PDB entry 1UAK | X-ray diffraction, 2.05 A resolution | chain A

# Chain A
Protein: tRNA (Guanine-N(1)-)-methyltransferase
Source organism: Haemophilus influenzae
Notes: EC 2.1.1.31
UniProtKB: P43912 (TRMD_HAEIN); residue numbers follow UniProt; this construct covers 1-246
Chain sequence (274 residues; each row starts with the number of its first residue; numbers below 1 keep their minus sign (Met-19 is residue -19)):
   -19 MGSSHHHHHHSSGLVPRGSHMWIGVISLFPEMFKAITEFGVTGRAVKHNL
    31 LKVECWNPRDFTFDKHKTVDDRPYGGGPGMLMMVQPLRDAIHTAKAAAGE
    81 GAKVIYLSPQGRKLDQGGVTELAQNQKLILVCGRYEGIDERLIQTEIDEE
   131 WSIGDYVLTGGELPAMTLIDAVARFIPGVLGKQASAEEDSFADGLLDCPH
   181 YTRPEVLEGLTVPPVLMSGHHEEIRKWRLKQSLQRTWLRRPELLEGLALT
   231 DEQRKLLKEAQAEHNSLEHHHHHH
Unresolved in the structure: -19 to -2, 161-169, 251-254
Construct notes: expression tag (-19 to 0, 247-254)
Ligand contacts: S-adenosylmethionine (SAM): Tyr86, Leu87, Ser88, Pro89, Gln90, Gly113, Arg114, Tyr115, Glu116, Gly117, Trp131, Ser132, Ile133, Gly134, Tyr136, Val137, Leu138, Thr139, Gly140, Gly141, Pro144, Arg154, Ser170, Asp177, His180
UniProt features mapped onto this chain:
  - active site: Asp169 (Proton acceptor)
  - binding site (S-adenosyl-L-methionine): Tyr86, Gly113, Ile133 to Leu138
What the authors report for this chain:
  - binding site for S-adenosylmethionine: Tyr86 to Gly91, Gly113 to Gly117, Ile133 to Pro144, Ser170, Asp177
  - conformationally variable residues (domain motion, order/disorder transition): Ser170, Arg215 to Ser246
  - catalytic residues: Asp169 (proposed by the authors, not directly observed)
  - specificity-determining residues: Glu116, Arg154 (proposed by the authors, not directly observed)

# In short
Chain A binds S-adenosylmethionine. UniProt lists active-site residue Asp169 and 8
S-adenosyl-L-methionine-binding residues. From the paper: the catalytic residue Asp169; a binding site for
S-adenosylmethionine at Tyr86, Gly113 and Ile133 among others.
Chain A is tRNA (Guanine-N(1)-)-methyltransferase (Haemophilus influenzae); the structure, Crystal structure
of tRNA(m1G37)methyltransferase: Insight into tRNA recognition, was determined by X-ray diffraction together
with 1UAJ, 1UAL and 1UAM from the same study.
